7UPF - chains A and C of the 10 polymer chains in the assembly; structure by electron microscopy, 3.30 A resolution.

# Chain A (and C)
Molecule: Isoform Tau-F of Microtubule-associated protein tau
From: Homo sapiens
Notes: chain C of this document is another copy of the same molecule, construct and numbering; everything in this record applies to it too
UniProt: P10636-8 (TAU-8_HUMAN); residue numbers follow UniProt; this construct covers 1-441
Amino-acid sequence (441 residues; each row starts with the number of its first residue):
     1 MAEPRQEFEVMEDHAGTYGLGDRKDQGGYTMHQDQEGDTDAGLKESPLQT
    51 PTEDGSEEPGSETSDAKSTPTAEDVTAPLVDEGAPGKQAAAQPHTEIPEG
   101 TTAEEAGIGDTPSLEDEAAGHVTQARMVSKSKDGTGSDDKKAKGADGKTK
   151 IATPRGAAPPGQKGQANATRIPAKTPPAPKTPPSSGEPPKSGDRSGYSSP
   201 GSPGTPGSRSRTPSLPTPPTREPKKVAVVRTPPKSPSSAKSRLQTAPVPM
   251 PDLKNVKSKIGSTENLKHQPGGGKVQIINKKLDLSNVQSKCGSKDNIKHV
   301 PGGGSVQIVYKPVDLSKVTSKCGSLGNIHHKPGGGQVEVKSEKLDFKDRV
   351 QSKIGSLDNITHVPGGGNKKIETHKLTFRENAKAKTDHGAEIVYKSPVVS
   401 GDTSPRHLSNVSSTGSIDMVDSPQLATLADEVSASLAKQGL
Unresolved in the structure: 1-305, 380-441

# Chain A / chain C interface
Contacting residue pairs (157; chain A residue first):
  Val306(A) - Val306(C)
  Val306(A) - Gln307(C)  hydrogen bond (backbone-backbone)
  Gln307(A) - Gln307(C)  hydrogen bond
  Ile308(A) - Gln307(C)  hydrogen bond (backbone-backbone)
  Ile308(A) - Ile308(C)
  Ile308(A) - Val309(C)  hydrogen bond (backbone-backbone)
  Val309(A) - Val309(C)
  Tyr310(A) - Val309(C)  hydrogen bond (backbone-backbone)
  Tyr310(A) - Tyr310(C)
  Tyr310(A) - Lys311(C)  hydrogen bond (backbone-backbone)
  Lys311(A) - Lys311(C)
  Pro312(A) - Pro312(C)
  Pro312(A) - Val313(C)  hydrogen bond (backbone-backbone)
  Val313(A) - Val313(C)
  Asp314(A) - Val313(C)  hydrogen bond (backbone-backbone)
  Asp314(A) - Asp314(C)
  Asp314(A) - Leu315(C)  hydrogen bond (backbone-backbone)
  Leu315(A) - Leu315(C)
  Ser316(A) - Leu315(C)  hydrogen bond (backbone-backbone)
  Ser316(A) - Ser316(C)
  Ser316(A) - Lys317(C)  hydrogen bond (backbone-backbone)
  Lys317(A) - Lys317(C)
  Val318(A) - Lys317(C)  hydrogen bond (backbone-backbone)
  Val318(A) - Val318(C)
  Val318(A) - Thr319(C)  hydrogen bond (backbone-backbone)
  Thr319(A) - Thr319(C)
  Ser320(A) - Thr319(C)  hydrogen bond (backbone-backbone)
  Ser320(A) - Ser320(C)
  Ser320(A) - Lys321(C)  hydrogen bond (backbone-backbone)
  Lys321(A) - Lys321(C)
  Cys322(A) - Lys321(C)  hydrogen bond (backbone-backbone)
  Cys322(A) - Cys322(C)
  Cys322(A) - Gly323(C)  hydrogen bond (backbone-backbone)
  Gly323(A) - Cys322(C)
  Gly323(A) - Gly323(C)  hydrogen bond (backbone-backbone)
  Gly323(A) - Ser324(C)  hydrogen bond (backbone-backbone)
  Ser324(A) - Ser324(C)  hydrogen bond (side chain-backbone)
  Leu325(A) - Ser324(C)  hydrogen bond (backbone-backbone)
  Leu325(A) - Leu325(C)  hydrophobic
  Leu325(A) - Gly326(C)  hydrogen bond (backbone-backbone)
  Gly326(A) - Asn327(C)
  Asn327(A) - Asn327(C)  hydrogen bond
  Ile328(A) - Asn327(C)  hydrogen bond (backbone-backbone)
  Ile328(A) - Ile328(C)
  Ile328(A) - His329(C)  hydrogen bond (backbone-backbone)
  His329(A) - His329(C)
  His330(A) - His329(C)  hydrogen bond (backbone-backbone)
  His330(A) - His330(C)  hydrogen bond
  His330(A) - Lys331(C)  hydrogen bond (backbone-backbone)
  Lys331(A) - Lys331(C)
  Pro332(A) - Lys331(C)
  Pro332(A) - Pro332(C)
  Pro332(A) - Gly333(C)  hydrogen bond (backbone-backbone)
  Gly333(A) - Gly333(C)
  Gly334(A) - Gly333(C)  hydrogen bond (backbone-backbone)
  Gly335(A) - Gly335(C)
  Gly335(A) - Gln336(C)  hydrogen bond (backbone-backbone)
  Gln336(A) - Gln336(C)  hydrogen bond
  Val337(A) - Gln336(C)  hydrogen bond (backbone-backbone)
  Val337(A) - Val337(C)
  Val337(A) - Glu338(C)  hydrogen bond (backbone-backbone)
  Glu338(A) - Glu338(C)
  Val339(A) - Glu338(C)  hydrogen bond (backbone-backbone)
  Val339(A) - Val339(C)
  Val339(A) - Lys340(C)  hydrogen bond (backbone-backbone)
  Lys340(A) - Lys340(C)
  Ser341(A) - Lys340(C)  hydrogen bond (backbone-backbone)
  Ser341(A) - Ser341(C)
  Glu342(A) - Glu342(C)  hydrogen bond (backbone-backbone)
  Glu342(A) - Lys343(C)  hydrogen bond (backbone-backbone)
  Lys343(A) - Lys343(C)
  Leu344(A) - Lys343(C)  hydrogen bond (backbone-backbone)
  Leu344(A) - Leu344(C)
  Leu344(A) - Asp345(C)  hydrogen bond (backbone-backbone)
  Asp345(A) - Asp345(C)
  Phe346(A) - Asp345(C)  hydrogen bond (backbone-backbone)
  Phe346(A) - Phe346(C)  hydrophobic
  Phe346(A) - Lys347(C)  hydrogen bond (backbone-backbone)
  Phe346(A) - Val350(C)
  Lys347(A) - Lys347(C)
  Lys347(A) - Asp348(C)  hydrogen bond (backbone-backbone)
  Asp348(A) - Asp348(C)
  Arg349(A) - Asp348(C)  hydrogen bond (backbone-backbone)
  Arg349(A) - Arg349(C)
  Val350(A) - Arg349(C)
  Val350(A) - Val350(C)
  Val350(A) - Gln351(C)  hydrogen bond (backbone-backbone)
  Gln351(A) - Gln351(C)  hydrogen bond
  Ser352(A) - Gln351(C)  hydrogen bond (backbone-backbone)
  Ser352(A) - Ser352(C)
  Ser352(A) - Lys353(C)  hydrogen bond (backbone-backbone)
  Lys353(A) - Lys353(C)
  Ile354(A) - Lys353(C)  hydrogen bond (backbone-backbone)
  Ile354(A) - Ile354(C)
  Ile354(A) - Gly355(C)  hydrogen bond (backbone-backbone)
  Gly355(A) - Val337(C)
  Gly355(A) - Val339(C)
  Gly355(A) - Gly355(C)  hydrogen bond (backbone-backbone)
  Gly355(A) - Ser356(C)  hydrogen bond (backbone-backbone)
  Ser356(A) - Ser356(C)
  Leu357(A) - Gly335(C)
  Leu357(A) - Val337(C)  hydrophobic
  Leu357(A) - Ser356(C)  hydrogen bond (backbone-backbone)
  Leu357(A) - Leu357(C)
  Leu357(A) - Asp358(C)  hydrogen bond (backbone-backbone)
  Asp358(A) - Asp358(C)
  Asn359(A) - His330(C)
  Asn359(A) - Pro332(C)
  Asn359(A) - Asp358(C)  hydrogen bond (backbone-backbone)
  Asn359(A) - Asn359(C)  hydrogen bond
  Asn359(A) - Ile360(C)  hydrogen bond (backbone-backbone)
  Ile360(A) - Ile360(C)
  Thr361(A) - His330(C)  hydrogen bond
  Thr361(A) - Ile360(C)  hydrogen bond (backbone-backbone)
  Thr361(A) - Thr361(C)
  Thr361(A) - His362(C)  hydrogen bond (backbone-backbone)
  His362(A) - His362(C)
  Val363(A) - His362(C)  hydrogen bond (backbone-backbone)
  Val363(A) - Val363(C)
  Val363(A) - Pro364(C)
  Pro364(A) - Pro364(C)
  Gly365(A) - Ser320(C)
  Gly365(A) - Pro364(C)  hydrogen bond (backbone-backbone)
  Gly365(A) - Gly365(C)
  Gly366(A) - Ser320(C)  hydrogen bond (backbone-side chain)
  Gly366(A) - Gly366(C)  hydrogen bond (backbone-backbone)
  Gly367(A) - Gly366(C)  hydrogen bond (backbone-backbone)
  Gly367(A) - Gly367(C)  hydrogen bond (backbone-backbone)
  Asn368(A) - Val318(C)
  Asn368(A) - Ser320(C)
  Asn368(A) - Gly367(C)  hydrogen bond (backbone-backbone)
  Asn368(A) - Asn368(C)  hydrogen bond
  Asn368(A) - Lys369(C)  hydrogen bond (backbone-backbone)
  Lys369(A) - Lys369(C)
  Lys370(A) - Lys369(C)  hydrogen bond (backbone-backbone)
  Lys370(A) - Lys370(C)
  Lys370(A) - Ile371(C)  hydrogen bond (backbone-backbone)
  Ile371(A) - Ile371(C)
  Glu372(A) - Asp314(C)
  Glu372(A) - Lys370(C)  salt bridge
  Glu372(A) - Ile371(C)  hydrogen bond (backbone-backbone)
  Glu372(A) - Glu372(C)
  Glu372(A) - Thr373(C)  hydrogen bond (backbone-backbone)
  Thr373(A) - Thr373(C)
  His374(A) - Tyr310(C)
  His374(A) - Thr373(C)  hydrogen bond (backbone-backbone)
  His374(A) - His374(C)  hydrogen bond
  His374(A) - Lys375(C)  hydrogen bond (backbone-backbone)
  Lys375(A) - Lys375(C)
  Leu376(A) - Lys375(C)  hydrogen bond (backbone-backbone)
  Leu376(A) - Leu376(C)
  Leu376(A) - Thr377(C)  hydrogen bond (backbone-backbone)
  Thr377(A) - Thr377(C)
  Phe378(A) - Thr377(C)  hydrogen bond (backbone-backbone)
  Phe378(A) - Phe378(C)
  Phe378(A) - Arg379(C)  hydrogen bond (backbone-backbone)
  Arg379(A) - Arg379(C)
Interface residues without a listed pair, chain C (74 interface residues in all): Gly334

# In short
The chain A/chain C interface involves 74 residues from each chain, with 81 hydrogen bonds and 1 salt bridge.
Polar contacts include Glu372(A)-Lys370(C), Gln307(A)-Gln307(C) and Ser324(A)-Ser324(C).
Both chains are Isoform Tau-F of Microtubule-associated protein tau (Homo sapiens). Entry 7UPF (Tau Paired
Helical Filament from Alzheimer's Disease incubated 1 hr. with EGCG) was determined by electron microscopy,
deposited together with 7UPE and 7UPG.
